PDB entry 7TAG | electron microscopy, 2.70 A resolution | chains A and C of the 4 polymer chains in the assembly

# Chain A
Name: viral protein 1
Source organism: enterovirus D68
Reference sequence: A0A097BW12 (A0A097BW12_HED68); residues 1-296 here correspond to UniProt positions 565-860 (UniProt number = residue number + 564)
Sequence (296 residues; numbered 1 to 296; the number before each row is that of its first residue):
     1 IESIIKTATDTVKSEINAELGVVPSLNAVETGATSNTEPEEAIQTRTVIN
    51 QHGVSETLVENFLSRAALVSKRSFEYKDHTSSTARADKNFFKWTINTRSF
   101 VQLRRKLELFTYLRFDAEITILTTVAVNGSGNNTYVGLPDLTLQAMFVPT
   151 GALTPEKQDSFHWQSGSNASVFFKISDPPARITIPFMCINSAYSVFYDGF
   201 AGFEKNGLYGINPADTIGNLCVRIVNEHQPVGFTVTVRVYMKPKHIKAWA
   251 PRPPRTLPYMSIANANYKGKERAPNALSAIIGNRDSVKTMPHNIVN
Residues lining bound ligands: win63843 (W11; 3-{3,5-dimethyl-4-[3-(3-methyl-isoxazol-5-yl)-propoxy]-phenyl}-5-trifluoromethyl-[1,2,4]oxadiazole): Trp93, Ile95, Thr97, Phe115, Ala117, Ile119, Ile121, Ala145, Met146, Phe147, Ala169, Ser170, Val171, Ile182, Ile184, Met187, Tyr193, Ile217, Leu220, Val239

# Chain C
Name: viral protein 3
Source organism: enterovirus D68
Reference sequence: A0A097BW12 (A0A097BW12_9ENTO); residues 1-247 here correspond to UniProt positions 318-564 (UniProt number = residue number + 317)
Sequence (247 residues; each row starts with the number of its first residue):
     1 GVPTYLLPGSGQFLTTDDHSSAPALPCFNPTPEMHIPGQVRNMLEVVQVE
    51 SMMEINNTESAVGMERLKVDISALTDVDQLLFNIPLDIQLDGPLRNTLVG
   101 NISRYYTHWSGSLEMTFMFCGSFMAAGKLILCYTPPGGSCPTTRETAMLG
   151 THIVWDFGLQSSVTLIIPWISGSHYRMFNNDAKSTNANVGYVTCFMQTNL
   201 IVPSESSDTCSLIGFIAAKDDFSLRLMRDSPDIGQLDHLHAAEAAYQ

# How chain A and chain C interact
Contacting residue pairs - 200 pairs, chain A then chain C:
  Glu2(A) with Arg41(C), salt bridge
  Ala8(A) with Asp220(C); Asp221(C)
  Thr9(A) with Asp220(C), hydrogen bond (backbone-backbone); Asp221(C)
  Thr11(A) with Asp221(C)
  Ser25(A) with Val163(C); Thr164(C), hydrogen bond (backbone-backbone)
  Leu26(A) with Ser162(C)
  Asn27(A) with Gln160(C); Ser161(C); Ser162(C), hydrogen bond (backbone-backbone); Thr164(C), hydrogen bond
  Val29(A) with Glu50(C); Thr116(C); Met118(C), hydrophobic; Ser162(C), hydrogen bond (backbone-side chain); Phe215(C), hydrophobic
  Glu30(A) with Met118(C); Ser161(C), hydrogen bond
  Thr34(A) with Gln48(C); Val49(C); Glu50(C), hydrogen bond (side chain-backbone); Glu114(C)
  Ser35(A) with Glu50(C); Glu114(C), hydrogen bond; Thr116(C), hydrogen bond; Thr164(C); Lys219(C)
  Thr37(A) with Thr164(C); Ile166(C); Lys219(C), hydrogen bond (backbone-side chain)
  Glu38(A) with Lys219(C), salt bridge
  Pro39(A) with Ser112(C)
  Ala42(A) with Ile166(C), hydrophobic
  Ile43(A) with Thr151(C); Pro168(C), hydrophobic
  Asn50(A) with Asp221(C)
  His52(A) with Ser110(C), hydrogen bond; His174(C), hydrogen bond; Tyr175(C); Ser223(C)
  Gly53(A) with Ser223(C), hydrogen bond (backbone-side chain)
  Val54(A) with Asn42(C), hydrogen bond (backbone-side chain); Leu44(C), hydrophobic
  Glu56(A) with Tyr106(C), hydrogen bond (backbone-side chain); Arg225(C); Leu226(C), hydrogen bond (side chain-backbone); Met227(C)
  Thr57(A) with Asn42(C), hydrogen bond; Met43(C), hydrogen bond (backbone-backbone); Leu44(C); Tyr106(C); Leu224(C)
  Leu58(A) with Arg41(C); Asn42(C)
  Val59(A) with Val40(C); Arg41(C), hydrogen bond (backbone-backbone)
  Asn61(A) with Met227(C)
  Phe62(A) with Met43(C), hydrophobic; Tyr106(C); Met227(C), hydrophobic
  Arg65(A) with Thr15(C); Thr16(C); Met227(C), hydrogen bond
  Ala66(A) with Phe13(C), hydrophobic; Thr15(C), hydrogen bond (backbone-backbone)
  Ser70(A) with Tyr246(C), hydrogen bond
  Lys71(A) with Tyr246(C)
  Arg72(A) with Glu243(C), salt bridge; Tyr246(C); Gln247(C)
  Lys92(A) with Ala245(C); Tyr246(C); Gln247(C), hydrogen bond (side chain-backbone)
  Trp93(A) with Ala245(C); Tyr246(C)
  Thr94(A) with Ala245(C), hydrogen bond (backbone-backbone)
  Asn96(A) with Ala245(C)
  Arg98(A) with Leu239(C)
  Ser99(A) with Gln235(C), hydrogen bond (backbone-side chain)
  Phe100(A) with Gln235(C)
  Val101(A) with Ile233(C), hydrophobic; Gly234(C); Gln235(C), hydrogen bond (backbone-side chain)
  Gln102(A) with Asp229(C), hydrogen bond
  Arg104(A) with Leu239(C)
  Arg105(A) with Asn101(C); Tyr105(C), hydrogen bond; Ser230(C); Asp232(C); Ile233(C)
  Lys106(A) with Tyr105(C); Met227(C)
  Phe110(A) with Met43(C), hydrophobic
  Tyr112(A) with Ile36(C), hydrophobic
  Arg114(A) with Pro30(C); Thr31(C), hydrogen bond (side chain-backbone); Glu33(C), salt bridge
  Glu118(A) with His19(C); Ser21(C)
  Thr120(A) with Phe13(C)
  Ala169(A) with Ala24(C)
  Pro178(A) with Gly11(C)
  Pro179(A) with Phe13(C), hydrophobic
  Arg181(A) with Phe13(C); Asp17(C), salt bridge; Ser21(C)
  Ile182(A) with Ser21(C); Ala22(C); Ala24(C), hydrophobic
  Thr183(A) with Ser21(C), hydrogen bond; Ala22(C), hydrogen bond (backbone-backbone); Pro23(C); Ala24(C), hydrogen bond (backbone-backbone)
  Ile184(A) with Ala24(C), hydrophobic
  Pro185(A) with Phe28(C), hydrophobic
  Phe186(A) with Phe28(C)
  Cys188(A) with Thr31(C), hydrogen bond (backbone-side chain)
  Ile189(A) with Thr31(C)
  Asn190(A) with Thr31(C), hydrogen bond (backbone-side chain)
  Ser191(A) with Pro32(C), hydrogen bond (side chain-backbone); Met34(C), hydrogen bond (side chain-backbone)
  Lys242(A) with Asp17(C); Asp18(C), salt bridge
  Lys244(A) with Ser21(C)
  Lys247(A) with Glu33(C), salt bridge; Gln39(C)
  Ala248(A) with Gln39(C); Val40(C), hydrogen bond (backbone-backbone)
  Trp249(A) with Ile36(C), hydrogen bond (side chain-backbone); Gly38(C); Gln39(C)
  Ala250(A) with Gly38(C), hydrogen bond (backbone-backbone)
  Pro251(A) with Val40(C)
  Pro254(A) with Asn101(C)
  Thr256(A) with Asn96(C)
  Tyr259(A) with Leu239(C)
  Met260(A) with His240(C), hydrogen bond (backbone-backbone)
  Ser261(A) with Leu239(C); His240(C), hydrogen bond (side chain-backbone)
  Ile262(A) with Leu239(C), hydrophobic; His240(C), hydrogen bond (backbone-backbone); Ala241(C); Ala242(C), hydrophobic
  Pro274(A) with Asp91(C); Arg95(C)
  Asn275(A) with Arg95(C), hydrogen bond
  Ser278(A) with Val62(C); Gly63(C), hydrogen bond (backbone-backbone); Arg66(C)
  Ala279(A) with Arg66(C)
  Ile280(A) with Arg95(C), hydrogen bond (backbone-side chain); Asn96(C)
  Ile281(A) with Glu54(C); Asn57(C); Arg66(C), hydrogen bond (backbone-side chain); Asp91(C); Gly92(C); Arg95(C); Asn96(C)
  Gly282(A) with Asn57(C), hydrogen bond (backbone-side chain); Asp91(C), hydrogen bond (backbone-side chain)
  Asn283(A) with Asn57(C); Thr58(C); Glu59(C); Arg66(C), hydrogen bond
  Arg284(A) with Ile55(C), hydrogen bond (side chain-backbone); Asn57(C), hydrogen bond (backbone-backbone); Thr58(C); Asn83(C), hydrogen bond; Pro85(C)
  Ser286(A) with Thr58(C)
  Val287(A) with Ile55(C); Asn56(C); Leu81(C); Phe82(C); Asn83(C), hydrogen bond (backbone-backbone)
  Lys288(A) with Leu80(C); Leu81(C); Asn83(C), hydrogen bond (backbone-side chain)
  Thr289(A) with Asn83(C)
  Met290(A) with Asn83(C); Ile84(C); Pro85(C); Cys140(C), hydrophobic; Tyr191(C), hydrophobic; Val192(C)
  His292(A) with Asp87(C); Leu90(C); Ala182(C)
  Asn293(A) with Ser139(C); Cys140(C), hydrogen bond (side chain-backbone); Lys183(C); Tyr191(C)
  Ile294(A) with Gly138(C); Ser139(C), hydrogen bond (backbone-side chain); Lys183(C); Tyr191(C), hydrogen bond (backbone-side chain)
  Val295(A) with Ser139(C)
Also at the interface, not in a pair above, chain A (105 interface residues in all): Ala28, Ala33, Asn36, Arg85, Phe91, Leu109, Leu122, Met187, Ala192, Tyr240, Leu257, Asp285, Pro291
Also at the interface, not in a pair above, chain C (112 interface residues in all): Leu14, Ser20, Leu25, Pro37, Val46, Ala61, Pro93, Leu98, Ile102, Gly137, Ile153, Trp155, Asn188, Ala217, Phe222

# Overview
105 residues of chain A face 112 of chain C across their interface; the contacts include 57 hydrogen bonds and
7 salt bridges. Polar contacts include Glu2(A)-Arg41(C), Glu38(A)-Lys219(C) and Arg72(A)-Glu243(C). Win63843
is bound between chain A and chain C.
Here chain A is viral protein 1 and chain C is viral protein 3, both from enterovirus D68. Entry 7TAG (Cryo-EM
structure of Human Enterovirus D68 US/MO/14-18947 strain virion in complex with pleconaril) was determined by
electron microscopy.
